PDB entry 8Y0N | electron microscopy, 3.07 A resolution | chains A and S of the 5 polymer chains in the assembly

== Chain A ==
Name: Guanine nucleotide-binding protein G(o) subunit alpha
From: Homo sapiens
UniProt: P09471 (GNAO_HUMAN); residue numbers follow UniProt; this construct covers 4-56, 182-231, 242-354
Amino-acid sequence (240 residues; each row starts with the number of its first residue; note: 126 numbers in that range are skipped by the numbering (no residue carries them; nothing is unmodelled there); numbers below 1 keep their minus sign (Met-11 is residue -11)):
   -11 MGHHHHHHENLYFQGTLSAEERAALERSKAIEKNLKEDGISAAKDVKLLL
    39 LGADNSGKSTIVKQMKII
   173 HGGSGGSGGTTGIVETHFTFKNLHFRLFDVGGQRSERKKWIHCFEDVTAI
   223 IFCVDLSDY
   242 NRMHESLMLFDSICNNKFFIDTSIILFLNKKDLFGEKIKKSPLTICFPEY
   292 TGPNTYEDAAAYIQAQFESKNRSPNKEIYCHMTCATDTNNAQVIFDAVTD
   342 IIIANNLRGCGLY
Not modelled in the structure: -11 to 3, 173-182
Differences from the reference sequence: initiating methionine (-11); expression tag (-10 to 3); engineered mutation Asp42 (Gly in P09471), Asn43 (Glu in P09471), Asp227 (Ala in P09471), Asp230 (Gly in P09471), Ala332 (Ile in P09471), Ile335 (Val in P09471); linker (174-181)
UniProt features mapped onto this chain:
  - region: Lys35 to Ala41, Ser44 to Thr48 (G1 motif), Phe197 to Arg206 (G3 motif), Ile266 to Asp273 (G4 motif), Thr324 to Thr329 (G5 motif)
  - binding site (GTP): Lys46, Ser47, Thr48, Asn270, Asp273, Cys325
  - binding site (Mg(2+)): Ser47, Thr182
  - modified residue: Gln205 (5-glutamyl histamine), Cys351 (ADP-ribosylcysteine)
  - lipidation: Cys351 (S-palmitoyl cysteine)

== Chain S ==
Name: Antibody fragment ScFv16
From: Mus musculus
Notes: antibody fragment or engineered binder
Amino-acid sequence (248 residues; numbered 1 to 236 plus 14 insertion-coded residues; 2 numbers in that range are skipped by the numbering (no residue carries them; nothing is unmodelled there); the number before each row is that of its first residue; a row labelled like 121A-121N holds insertion residues (121A, then the next letters in order)):
     1 DVQLVESGGGLVQPGGSRKLSCSASGFAFSSFGMHWVRQAPEKGLEWVAY
    51 ISSGSGTIYYADTVKGRFTISRDDPKNTLFLQMTSLRSEDTAMYYCVRSI
   101 YYYGSSPFDFWGQGTTLTVSS
121A-121N GGGGSGGGGSGGGG
   124 SDIVMTQATSSVPVTPGESVSISCRSSKSLLHSNGNTYLYWFLQRPGQSP
   174 QLLIYRMSNLASGVPDRFSGSGSGTAFTLTISRLEAEDVGVYYCMQHLEY
   224 PLTFGAGTKLELK
Not modelled in the structure: 121A-121N, 236
Cystine bridges: Cys22-Cys96, Cys147-Cys217

== Chain A / chain S interface ==
Residue-residue contacts - 23 pairs, chain A then chain S:
  Leu5(A) with His155(S)
  Ser6(A) with His155(S); Asn157(S); Tyr161(S), hydrogen bond
  Ala7(A) with His220(S); Leu221(S), hydrogen bond (backbone-backbone); Tyr223(S), hydrophobic
  Glu8(A) with Tyr101(S); Pro107(S); Tyr161(S); Tyr163(S), hydrogen bond; Arg179(S), salt bridge; His220(S)
  Glu9(A) with Asn157(S), hydrogen bond
  Arg10(A) with Tyr59(S)
  Ala11(A) with Tyr101(S), hydrophobic
  Ala12(A) with Tyr101(S)
  Glu14(A) with Ser52(S), hydrogen bond; Gly56(S); Thr57(S), hydrogen bond
  Arg15(A) with Ser31(S), hydrogen bond; Tyr101(S); Tyr102(S)
Also at the interface, not in a pair above, chain S (19 interface residues in all): Tyr50, Ile100, Glu222

== In short ==
The interface between chain A and chain S involves 10 residues on one side and 19 on the other, with 7
hydrogen bonds and 1 salt bridge. Among the polar pairs are Glu8(A)-Arg179(S), Ser6(A)-Tyr161(S) and
Glu8(A)-Tyr163(S).
Here chain A is Guanine nucleotide-binding protein G(o) subunit alpha (Homo sapiens) and chain S is Antibody
fragment ScFv16 (Mus musculus). Entry 8Y0N (Structure of CXCR3 in complex with VUF11418 and Go (Full map)) was
determined by electron microscopy (same publication as 8XXY, 8XXZ, 8XYI, 8XYK and 8Y0H).
